PDB entry 9B1Y | electron microscopy, 2.47 A resolution | chains Y and Z of the 51 polymer chains in the assembly

# Chain Y
Molecule: 23S rRNA
Source organism: Mycolicibacterium smegmatis
Sequence (3038 nucleotides; row label = number of the first residue in the row; note: 81 numbers in that range are skipped by the numbering (no residue carries them; nothing is unmodelled there)):
     2 AAGUGUUUAAGGGCGCAUGGUGGAUGCCUUGGCACUGGGAGCCGAUGAAG
    52 GACGUAGGAGGCUGCGAUAAGCCUCGGGGAGCUGUCAACCGAGCGUUGAU
   102 CCGAGGAUGUCCGAAUGGGGAAACCCGGCACGAGUGAUGUCGUGUCACCA
   152 GGCGCUGAAUAUAUAGGCGUCUGGGGGGAACGCGGGGAAGUGAAACAUCU
   202 CAGUACCCGUAGGAAGAGAAAACAAAAUGUGAUUCCGUGAGUAGUGGCGA
   252 GCGAAAGCGGAGGAUGGCUAAACCGUAUGCAUGUGAUACCGGGUAGGGGU
   302 UGUGUGUGCGGGGUUGUGGGACCUAUCUUUCCGGCUCUACCUGGCUGGAG
   352 GGCAGUGAGAAAAUGUUGUGGUUAGCGGAAAUGGCUUGGGAUGGCCUGCC
   402 GUAGACGGUGAGAGCCCGGUACGUGAAAACCCGACGUCUGUCUUGAUGGU
   452 GUUCCCGAGUAGCAGCGGGCCCGUGGAAUCUGCUGUGAAUCUGCCGGGAC
   502 CACCCGGUAAGCCUGAAUACUUCCCAGUGACCGAUAGCGGAUUAGUACCG
   552 UGAGGGAAUGGUGAAAAGUACCCCGGGAGGGGAGUGAAAGAGUACCUGAA
   602 ACCGUGCGCUUACAAUCCGUCAGAGCCCUCGACGUGUCGUGGGGUGAUGG
   652 CGUGCCUUUUGAAGAAUGAGCCUGCGAGUCAGGGACAUGUCGCGAGGUUA
   702 ACCCGGGUGGGGUAGCCGCAGCGAAAGCGAGUCUGAAUAGGGCGUAUCCA
   752 CACAAGAGUGUGUGGUGUAGUGGUGUGUUCUGGACCCGAAGCGGAGUGAU
   802 CUACCCAUGGCCAGGGUGAAGCGCGGGUAAGACCGCGUGGAGGCCCGAAC
   852 CCACUUAGGUUGAAGACUGAGGGGAUGAGCUGUGGGUAGGGGUGAAAGGC
   902 CAAUCAAACUCCGUGAUAGCUGGUUCUCCCCGAAAUGCAUUUAGGUGCAG
   952 CGUCGCAUGUUUCUUGCCGGAGGUAGAGCUACUGGAUGGCCGAUGGGCCC
  1002 CACAGGGUUACUGACGUCAGCCAAACUCCGAAUGCCGGUAAGUCCAAGAG
  1052 UGCGGCAGUGAGACGGCGGGGGAUAAGCUCCGUGCGUCGAGAGGGAAACA
  1102 GCCCAGAUCGCCGGCUAAGGCCCCUAAGCGUGUGCUAAGUGGAAAAGGAU
  1152 GUGCAGUCGCGAAGACAACCAGGAGGUUGGCUUAGAAGCAGCCACCCUUG
  1202 AAAGAGUGCGUAAUAGCUCACUGGUCAAGUGAUUGUGCGCCGAUAAUGUA
  1252 GCGGGGCUCAAGCACACCGCCGAAGCCGCGGCAGCCAACGUGUUGGCUGG
  1302 GUAGGGGAGCGUCCUGCAUCCGGUGAAGCCGCCGAGUGAUCGAGUGGUGG
  1352 AGGGUGUGGGAGUGAGAAUGCAGGCAUGAGUAGCGAUUAGGCAAGUGAGA
  1402 ACCUUGCCCGCCGAAAGACCAAGGGUUCCUGGGCCAGGCCAGUCCGCCCA
  1452 GGGUGAGUCGGGACCUAAGGCGAGGCCGACAGGCGUAGUCGAUGGACAAC
  1502 GGGUUGAUAUUCCCGUACCCGUGUAUGUGCGUCCAUGAUGAAUCAGCGGU
  1552 ACUAACCAUCCAAAACCACCGUGACCGCACCUUUCGGGGUGUGGCGUUGG
  1602 UGGGGCUGCAUGGGACCUUCGUUGGUAGUAGUCAAGCGAUGGGGUGACGC
  1652 AGGAAGGUAGCCGUACCGGUCAGUGGUAAUACCGGGGUAAGCCUGUAGGG
  1702 AGUCAGAUAGGUAAAUCCGUCUGGCAUAUAUCCUGAGAGGUGAUGCAUAG
  1752 CCGAGUGAGGCGAAUUCGGUGAUCCUAUGCUGCCGAGAAAAGCCUCUAGC
  1802 GAGGACAUACACGGCCCGUACCCCAAACCAACACAGGUGGUCAGGUAGAG
  1852 AAUACUAAGGCGUACGAGUGAACUAUGGUUAAGGAACUCGGCAAAAUGCC
  1902 CCCGUAACUUCGGGAGAAGGGGGACCCACAUGGCGUGUAAGCCUUUACGG
  1952 CCCAAGCGUGAGUGGGUGGCACAAACCAGUGAGAAGCGACUGUUUACUAA
  2002 AAACACAGGUCCGUGCGAAGUCGCAAGACGAUGUAUACGGACUGACGCCU
  2052 GCCCGGUGCUGGAAGGUUAAGAGGACCCGUUAACUCCCUUUGGGGGUGAA
  2102 GCGGAGAAUUUAAGCCCCAGUAAACGGCGGUGGUAACUAUAACCAUCCUA
  2152 AGGUAGCGAAAUUCCUUGUCGGGUAAGUUCCGACCUGCACGAAUGGCGUA
  2202 ACGACUUCUCAACUGUCUCAACCAUAGACUCGGCGAAAUUGCACUACGAG
  2252 UAAAGAUGCUCGUUACGCGCGGCAGGACGAAAAGACCCCGGGACCUUCAC
  2302 UACAACUUGGUAUUGGUGCUCGAU
  2407 CGUAUUGGGCCUCUAACCUCGGACCGUAUAUCCGGUUCAGGGACAGUGCC
  2457 UGGUGGGUAGUUUAACUGGGGCGGUUGCCUCCUAAAAUGUAACGGAGGCG
  2507 CCCAAAGGUUCCCUCAACCUGGACGGCAAUCAGGUGUUGAGUGUAAGUGC
  2557 ACAAGGGAGCUUGACUGCGAGACGGACAUGUCGAGCAGGGACGAAAGUCG
  2607 GGACUAGUGAUCCGGCACCUCUGAGUGGAAGGGGUGUCGCUCAACGGAUA
  2657 AAAGGUACCCCGGGGAUAACAGGCUGAUCUUCCCCAAGAGUCCAUAUCGA
  2707 CGGGAUGGUUUGGCACCUCGAUGUCGGCUCGUCGCAUCCUGGGGCUGGAG
  2757 CAGGUCCCAAGGGUUGGGCUGUUCGCCCAUUAAAGCGGCACGCGAGCUGG
  2807 GUUUAGAACGUCGUGAGACAGUUCGGUCUCUAUCCGCCGCGCGCGUCAGA
  2857 AGCUUGAGGAAACCUGUCCCUAGUACGAGAGGACCGGGACGGACGAACCU
  2907 CUGGUAUACCAGUUGUCCCACCAGGGGCACGGCUGGAUAGCCACGUUCGG
  2957 ACAGGAUAACCGCUGAAAGCAUCUAAGCGGGAAACCUCUUCCAAGACCAG
  3007 GCUUCUCACCCUCUAGGAGGGAUAAGGCCCCCCGCAGACCACGGGAUUGA
  3057 UAGACCAGACCUGGAAGCCUAGUAAUAGGUGCAGGGAACUGGCACUAACC
  3107 GGCCGAAAACUUAC
Bound ions: Mg2+ site 1: G13, G14, U611; Mg2+ site 2: G77, G78; Mg2+ site 3: A105, G106; Mg2+ site 4 near G106 (its only coordinating residue here); Mg2+ site 5: U109, G110; Mg2+ site 6 near U117 (its only coordinating residue here); Mg2+ site 7 near G153 (its only coordinating residue here); Mg2+ site 8: U163, A164; Mg2+ site 9 near G176 (its only coordinating residue here); Mg2+ site 10: G191, U2467; Mg2+ site 11: U192, U201, C202; Mg2+ site 12: G193, A194; 308 more Mg2+ sites not listed

# Chain Z
Protein: Large ribosomal subunit protein uL2
Source organism: Mycolicibacterium smegmatis
Reference sequence: A0QSD4 (RL2_MYCS2); residues 2-276 here = UniProt positions 2-276
Sequence (275 residues; row label = number of the first residue in the row):
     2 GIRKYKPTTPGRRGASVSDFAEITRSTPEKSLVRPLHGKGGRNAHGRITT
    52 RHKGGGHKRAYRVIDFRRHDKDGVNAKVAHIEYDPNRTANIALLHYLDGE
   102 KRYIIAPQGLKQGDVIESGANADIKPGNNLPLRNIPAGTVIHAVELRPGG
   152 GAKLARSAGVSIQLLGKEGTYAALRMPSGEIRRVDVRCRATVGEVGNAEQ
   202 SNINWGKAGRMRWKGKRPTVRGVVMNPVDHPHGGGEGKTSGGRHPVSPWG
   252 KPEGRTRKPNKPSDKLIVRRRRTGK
Bound ions: Mg2+ site 1 near Gly-15 (its only coordinating residue here); Mg2+ site 2 near Thr-28 (its only coordinating residue here); Mg2+ site 3: Arg-35, Tyr-62; Mg2+ site 4: His-53 (shared with G2041(Y) of chain Y); Mg2+ site 5 near Thr-89 (its only coordinating residue here); Mg2+ site 6: Ser-179, Gly-180, Glu-181; Mg2+ site 7: Val-225 (shared with A897(Y), A898(Y) of chain Y); Mg2+ site 8: Gly-235, Gly-236; Mg2+ site 9 near Glu-254 (its only coordinating residue here)

# Chain Y / chain Z interface
Contacting residue pairs (236):
  C805(Y) / Arg-43(Z)  hydrogen bond to the sugar
  C805(Y) / Arg-218(Z)  hydrogen bond to the phosphate
  C806(Y) / Gly-41(Z)  sugar contact
  C806(Y) / Arg-43(Z)  hydrogen bond to the sugar
  C806(Y) / Gly-55(Z)  phosphate contact
  C806(Y) / Gly-56(Z)  hydrogen bond to the phosphate
  C806(Y) / Arg-218(Z)  salt bridge to the phosphate
  C807(Y) / Gly-39(Z)  sugar contact
  C807(Y) / Gly-55(Z)  phosphate contact
  C807(Y) / Gly-56(Z)  hydrogen bond to the phosphate
  A808(Y) / His-38(Z)  phosphate contact
  A808(Y) / Gly-39(Z)  phosphate contact
  A808(Y) / Lys-59(Z)  phosphate contact
  U809(Y) / Lys-59(Z)  salt bridge to the phosphate
  A820(Y) / Lys-7(Z)  hydrogen bond to the phosphate
  A821(Y) / Lys-7(Z)  salt bridge to the phosphate
  A842(Y) / Thr-9(Z)  base contact
  A842(Y) / Arg-13(Z)  hydrogen bond to the sugar
  G843(Y) / Thr-10(Z)  hydrogen bond to the phosphate
  G843(Y) / Arg-13(Z)  hydrogen bond to the sugar
  G844(Y) / Thr-10(Z)  hydrogen bond to the phosphate
  G844(Y) / Gly-12(Z)  phosphate contact
  G844(Y) / Arg-13(Z)  salt bridge to the phosphate
  G844(Y) / Lys-208(Z)  salt bridge to the phosphate
  G844(Y) / Ala-209(Z)  base contact
  G844(Y) / Gly-210(Z)  hydrogen bond to the base
  C845(Y) / Thr-10(Z)  sugar contact
  A879(Y) / Lys-208(Z)  phosphate contact
  A879(Y) / Ala-209(Z)  base contact
  A879(Y) / Gly-210(Z)  phosphate contact
  A879(Y) / Arg-213(Z)  hydrogen bond to the base
  A879(Y) / Trp-214(Z)  hydrogen bond to the phosphate
  G887(Y) / His-46(Z)  sugar contact
  G887(Y) / Gly-47(Z)  sugar contact
  U888(Y) / His-46(Z)  sugar contact
  U888(Y) / Gly-47(Z)  sugar contact
  U888(Y) / Arg-48(Z)  hydrogen bond to the phosphate
  A889(Y) / Arg-48(Z)  salt bridge to the phosphate
  G890(Y) / Arg-48(Z)  salt bridge to the phosphate
  G892(Y) / Arg-48(Z)  hydrogen bond to the sugar
  G893(Y) / Arg-48(Z)  sugar contact
  U894(Y) / Arg-48(Z)  phosphate contact
  U894(Y) / Ile-49(Z)  hydrogen bond to the phosphate
  G895(Y) / Asp-230(Z)  hydrogen bond to the base
  A896(Y) / Arg-218(Z)  salt bridge to the phosphate
  A896(Y) / Pro-219(Z)  sugar contact
  A896(Y) / Val-221(Z)  sugar contact
  A897(Y) / Val-221(Z)  base contact
  A897(Y) / Val-225(Z)  hydrogen bond to the sugar
  A897(Y) / Met-226(Z)  base contact
  A897(Y) / Asp-230(Z)  base contact
  G899(Y) / Asn-227(Z)  hydrogen bond to the sugar
  G899(Y) / Val-229(Z)  base contact
  G1486(Y) / Ala-45(Z)  phosphate contact
  U1646(Y) / Lys-31(Z)  salt bridge to the phosphate
  G1711(Y) / Asp-99(Z)  sugar contact
  G1711(Y) / Glu-101(Z)  hydrogen bond to the sugar
  G1720(Y) / Asp-99(Z)  hydrogen bond to the base
  G1720(Y) / Gly-100(Z)  hydrogen bond to the sugar
  G1720(Y) / Lys-102(Z)  hydrogen bond to the sugar
  U1721(Y) / His-96(Z)  salt bridge to the phosphate
  C1785(Y) / Phe-21(Z)  phosphate contact
  G1786(Y) / His-58(Z)  base contact
  G1786(Y) / Arg-211(Z)  salt bridge to the phosphate
  G1786(Y) / Trp-214(Z)  stacking on the base
  G1786(Y) / Lys-215(Z)  sugar contact
  A1787(Y) / Phe-21(Z)  base contact
  A1787(Y) / His-58(Z)  sugar contact
  A1787(Y) / Arg-60(Z)  phosphate contact
  A1787(Y) / Tyr-84(Z)  hydrogen bond to the phosphate
  A1787(Y) / Pro-86(Z)  phosphate contact
  G1788(Y) / His-58(Z)  sugar contact
  G1788(Y) / Arg-60(Z)  phosphate contact
  G1788(Y) / Ala-61(Z)  hydrogen bond to the phosphate
  G1788(Y) / Arg-63(Z)  salt bridge to the phosphate
  A1789(Y) / Pro-36(Z)  sugar contact
  A1789(Y) / Ala-61(Z)  phosphate contact
  A1790(Y) / Pro-36(Z)  sugar contact
  U1911(Y) / Arg-14(Z)  hydrogen bond to the sugar
  C1912(Y) / Pro-8(Z)  phosphate contact
  G1913(Y) / Pro-8(Z)  sugar contact
  G1913(Y) / Thr-9(Z)  sugar contact
  A1990(Y) / Pro-11(Z)  base contact
  C2005(Y) / Arg-222(Z)  salt bridge to the phosphate
  C2005(Y) / Val-225(Z)  phosphate contact
  A2006(Y) / Pro-219(Z)  phosphate contact
  A2006(Y) / Thr-220(Z)  phosphate contact
  A2006(Y) / Val-221(Z)  phosphate contact
  A2006(Y) / Arg-222(Z)  salt bridge to the phosphate
  C2007(Y) / Ala-209(Z)  sugar contact
  C2007(Y) / Pro-219(Z)  phosphate contact
  C2007(Y) / Thr-220(Z)  hydrogen bond to the phosphate
  A2008(Y) / Trp-206(Z)  phosphate contact
  A2008(Y) / Gly-207(Z)  hydrogen bond to the sugar
  A2008(Y) / Lys-208(Z)  sugar contact
  A2008(Y) / Met-212(Z)  phosphate contact
  G2009(Y) / Asn-205(Z)  phosphate contact
  G2009(Y) / Trp-206(Z)  phosphate contact
  G2010(Y) / Trp-206(Z)  phosphate contact
  C2013(Y) / Glu-254(Z)  sugar contact
  C2013(Y) / Thr-274(Z)  phosphate contact
  G2014(Y) / Gly-255(Z)  sugar contact
  G2014(Y) / Arg-256(Z)  salt bridge to the phosphate
  G2014(Y) / Thr-257(Z)  sugar contact
  G2014(Y) / Arg-272(Z)  salt bridge to the phosphate
  G2014(Y) / Thr-274(Z)  phosphate contact
  U2015(Y) / Arg-256(Z)  salt bridge to the phosphate
  U2015(Y) / Thr-257(Z)  sugar contact
  U2015(Y) / Arg-258(Z)  phosphate contact
  U2015(Y) / Arg-271(Z)  salt bridge to the phosphate
  U2015(Y) / Arg-272(Z)  salt bridge to the phosphate
  G2016(Y) / Leu-155(Z)  base contact
  G2016(Y) / Met-177(Z)  base contact
  G2016(Y) / Ser-179(Z)  hydrogen bond to the base
  G2016(Y) / Arg-183(Z)  hydrogen bond to the phosphate
  G2016(Y) / Arg-258(Z)  salt bridge to the phosphate
  G2016(Y) / Ile-268(Z)  sugar contact
  G2016(Y) / Arg-271(Z)  salt bridge to the phosphate
  C2017(Y) / Leu-147(Z)  sugar contact
  C2017(Y) / Lys-154(Z)  sugar contact
  C2017(Y) / Arg-183(Z)  salt bridge to the phosphate
  C2017(Y) / Ser-264(Z)  hydrogen bond to the phosphate
  G2018(Y) / Leu-147(Z)  phosphate contact
  G2018(Y) / Lys-154(Z)  salt bridge to the phosphate
  A2020(Y) / Thr-257(Z)  hydrogen bond to the phosphate
  G2021(Y) / Thr-51(Z)  base contact
  G2021(Y) / Trp-250(Z)  sugar contact
  G2021(Y) / Lys-252(Z)  hydrogen bond to the phosphate
  G2021(Y) / Thr-257(Z)  hydrogen bond to the phosphate
  U2022(Y) / Thr-50(Z)  hydrogen bond to the sugar
  U2022(Y) / Trp-250(Z)  phosphate contact
  U2022(Y) / Lys-252(Z)  salt bridge to the phosphate
  C2023(Y) / Asn-44(Z)  hydrogen bond to the base
  C2023(Y) / His-46(Z)  sugar contact
  G2028(Y) / Asn-44(Z)  base contact
  A2029(Y) / Asn-44(Z)  sugar contact
  A2029(Y) / Ala-45(Z)  hydrogen bond to the sugar
  C2030(Y) / Lys-40(Z)  phosphate contact
  C2030(Y) / Gly-42(Z)  sugar contact
  C2030(Y) / Arg-43(Z)  sugar contact
  C2030(Y) / Asn-44(Z)  sugar contact
  C2030(Y) / Thr-50(Z)  hydrogen bond to the base
  C2030(Y) / Thr-51(Z)  base contact
  G2031(Y) / Lys-40(Z)  phosphate contact
  G2031(Y) / Thr-51(Z)  sugar contact
  G2031(Y) / Lys-54(Z)  salt bridge to the phosphate
  U2033(Y) / Leu-37(Z)  phosphate contact
  U2033(Y) / Lys-40(Z)  salt bridge to the phosphate
  U2033(Y) / Tyr-62(Z)  base contact
  G2034(Y) / Tyr-62(Z)  phosphate contact
  G2034(Y) / Arg-88(Z)  salt bridge to the phosphate
  G2034(Y) / Arg-157(Z)  salt bridge to the phosphate
  U2035(Y) / Arg-88(Z)  salt bridge to the phosphate
  U2035(Y) / Thr-89(Z)  phosphate contact
  U2035(Y) / Lys-154(Z)  hydrogen bond to the base
  U2035(Y) / Leu-155(Z)  sugar contact
  U2035(Y) / Ala-156(Z)  hydrogen bond to the sugar
  U2035(Y) / Arg-157(Z)  salt bridge to the phosphate
  A2036(Y) / Ala-156(Z)  hydrogen bond to the phosphate
  A2036(Y) / Arg-157(Z)  hydrogen bond to the phosphate
  A2036(Y) / Ser-158(Z)  hydrogen bond to the phosphate
  A2036(Y) / Pro-178(Z)  sugar contact
  A2036(Y) / Ser-179(Z)  hydrogen bond to the base
  U2037(Y) / Ser-158(Z)  hydrogen bond to the phosphate
  U2037(Y) / Ala-159(Z)  hydrogen bond to the sugar
  U2037(Y) / Gly-160(Z)  base contact
  U2037(Y) / Val-161(Z)  base contact
  U2037(Y) / Pro-178(Z)  phosphate contact
  U2037(Y) / Ala-199(Z)  hydrogen bond to the base
  U2037(Y) / Gln-201(Z)  base contact
  U2037(Y) / Ser-202(Z)  hydrogen bond to the base
  A2038(Y) / Thr-89(Z)  sugar contact
  G2040(Y) / Arg-52(Z)  phosphate contact
  G2041(Y) / Arg-52(Z)  salt bridge to the phosphate
  G2041(Y) / His-53(Z)  salt bridge to the phosphate
  G2041(Y) / Ser-248(Z)  sugar contact
  G2041(Y) / Pro-249(Z)  phosphate contact
  A2042(Y) / Arg-52(Z)  salt bridge to the phosphate
  A2042(Y) / Thr-220(Z)  phosphate contact
  A2042(Y) / Gly-223(Z)  phosphate contact
  A2042(Y) / His-231(Z)  salt bridge to the phosphate
  A2042(Y) / Pro-246(Z)  sugar contact
  A2042(Y) / Val-247(Z)  sugar contact
  A2042(Y) / Pro-249(Z)  phosphate contact
  C2043(Y) / Arg-222(Z)  phosphate contact
  C2043(Y) / Gly-223(Z)  hydrogen bond to the phosphate
  C2043(Y) / Val-224(Z)  hydrogen bond to the phosphate
  U2044(Y) / Arg-222(Z)  salt bridge to the phosphate
  G2045(Y) / Arg-222(Z)  base contact
  G2059(Y) / His-245(Z)  sugar contact
  C2060(Y) / Gly-255(Z)  phosphate contact
  U2061(Y) / Gly-255(Z)  phosphate contact
  U2061(Y) / Arg-256(Z)  hydrogen bond to the phosphate
  G2062(Y) / Arg-256(Z)  phosphate contact
  A2125(Y) / Pro-246(Z)  sugar contact
  C2126(Y) / Ser-241(Z)  hydrogen bond to the phosphate
  C2126(Y) / Gly-243(Z)  sugar contact
  C2126(Y) / Arg-244(Z)  sugar contact
  C2126(Y) / His-245(Z)  sugar contact
  C2126(Y) / Pro-246(Z)  sugar contact
  G2127(Y) / Ser-241(Z)  hydrogen bond to the phosphate
  U2195(Y) / Lys-239(Z)  base contact
  U2195(Y) / Thr-240(Z)  base contact
  U2195(Y) / Ser-241(Z)  hydrogen bond to the base
  G2196(Y) / Lys-239(Z)  phosphate contact
  A2201(Y) / Arg-14(Z)  base contact
  C2296(Y) / Val-229(Z)  sugar contact
  U2297(Y) / Pro-228(Z)  phosphate contact
  U2298(Y) / Arg-244(Z)  salt bridge to the phosphate
  U2308(Y) / Lys-259(Z)  phosphate contact
  G2427(Y) / Arg-148(Z)  salt bridge to the phosphate
  G2427(Y) / Pro-149(Z)  sugar contact
  G2427(Y) / Gly-150(Z)  hydrogen bond to the sugar
  G2427(Y) / Gly-151(Z)  sugar contact
  G2427(Y) / Lys-154(Z)  salt bridge to the phosphate
  G2428(Y) / Arg-68(Z)  salt bridge to the phosphate
  G2428(Y) / Gly-150(Z)  sugar contact
  G2446(Y) / Tyr-172(Z)  phosphate contact
  G2447(Y) / Tyr-172(Z)  hydrogen bond to the phosphate
  G2447(Y) / Lys-266(Z)  hydrogen bond to the phosphate
  G2448(Y) / Lys-266(Z)  salt bridge to the phosphate
  A2451(Y) / Asn-261(Z)  hydrogen bond to the phosphate
  G2452(Y) / Asn-261(Z)  hydrogen bond to the phosphate
  G2463(Y) / Arg-244(Z)  salt bridge to the phosphate
  G2463(Y) / Trp-250(Z)  sugar contact
  G2463(Y) / Gly-251(Z)  sugar contact
  A2813(Y) / Glu-237(Z)  phosphate contact
  A2814(Y) / Gly-238(Z)  hydrogen bond to the phosphate
  A2814(Y) / Lys-239(Z)  salt bridge to the phosphate
  C2815(Y) / Gly-238(Z)  phosphate contact
  C2815(Y) / Lys-239(Z)  hydrogen bond to the phosphate
  U2820(Y) / Gly-243(Z)  hydrogen bond to the sugar
  A2822(Y) / Gly-236(Z)  phosphate contact
  A2822(Y) / Thr-240(Z)  phosphate contact
  G2823(Y) / Glu-237(Z)  base contact
  A2824(Y) / Glu-237(Z)  phosphate contact
Interface residues without a listed pair, chain Y (112 interface residues in all): A898, A1469, G1645, A1710, C1991, A2019, G2024, A2032, C2295, U2425, G2462, G2819, G2821
Interface residues without a listed pair, chain Z (135 interface residues in all): Pro-29, Ser-32, Val-34, Asn-87, Leu-98, Asn-198, Glu-200, His-233, Gly-234, Gly-235, Gly-242, Lys-262, Pro-263

# Summary
Chain Y and chain Z form an interface of 112 and 135 residues respectively; the contacts include 62 hydrogen
bonds, 42 salt bridges and 1 aromatic stacking contact. Among the polar pairs are G844(Y)/Gly-210(Z),
A879(Y)/Arg-213(Z) and G895(Y)/Asp-230(Z).
Chain Y is 23S rRNA and chain Z is Large ribosomal subunit protein uL2, both from Mycolicibacterium smegmatis;
the structure, WT strain WT mycobacterial ribosome, was determined by electron microscopy.
